Entry 5GRL (X-ray diffraction, 2.79 A resolution); this record covers chains A and B.

== Chain A ==
Name: Isocitrate dehydrogenase [NAD] subunit alpha, mitochondrial
Source organism: Homo sapiens
Notes: EC 1.1.1.41
UniProtKB: P50213 (IDH3A_HUMAN); residues 1-339 here correspond to UniProt positions 28-366 (UniProt number = residue number + 27)
Sequence (339 residues; row label = number of the first residue in the row):
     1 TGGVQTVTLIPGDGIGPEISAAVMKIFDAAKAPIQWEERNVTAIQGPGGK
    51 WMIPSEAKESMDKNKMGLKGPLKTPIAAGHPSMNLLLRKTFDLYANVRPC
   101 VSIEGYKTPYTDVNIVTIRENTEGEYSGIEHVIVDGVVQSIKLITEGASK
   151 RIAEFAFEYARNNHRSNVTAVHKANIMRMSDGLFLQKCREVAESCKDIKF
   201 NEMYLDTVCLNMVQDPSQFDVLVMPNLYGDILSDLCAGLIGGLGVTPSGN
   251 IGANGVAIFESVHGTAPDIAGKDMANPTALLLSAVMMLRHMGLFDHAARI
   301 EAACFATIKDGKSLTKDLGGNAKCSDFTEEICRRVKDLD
Not modelled in the structure: 1-3, 46-50, 75-80, 318, 339
UniProt features mapped onto this chain:
  - binding site (substrate): Arg88, Arg98, Arg119
  - binding site (Mg(2+)): Asp206, Asp230, Asp234
  - site (Critical for catalysis): Tyr126, Lys173
  - modified residue: Lys50 (N6-succinyllysine), Thr74 (Phosphothreonine), Lys196 (N6-acetyllysine), Lys316 (N6-acetyllysine), Lys323 (N6-succinyllysine)
Ion coordination: Mg2+: Asp230, Asp234 (shared with Asp215(B) of chain B)
Residues lining bound ligands:
  - ADP (adenosine-5'-diphosphate): Tyr204, Thr207, Leu210
  - isocitric acid (ICT): Lys173, Asn175, Ile176, Asp206
From the paper describing this entry:
  - binding site for isocitric acid: Lys173, Asn175
  - mutagenesis - E125A: unchanged catalytic activity
  - mutagenesis - D181A: abolished catalytic activity
  - mutagenesis - K142A: decreased catalytic activity on CIT and ADP

== Chain B ==
Name: Isocitrate dehydrogenase [NAD] subunit gamma, mitochondrial
Source organism: Homo sapiens
Notes: EC 1.1.1.41
UniProtKB: P51553 (IDH3G_HUMAN); residues 1-354 here correspond to UniProt positions 40-393 (UniProt number = residue number + 39)
Sequence (354 residues; row label = number of the first residue in the row):
     1 FSEQTIPPSAKYGGRHTVTMIPGDGIGPELMLHVKSVFRHACVPVDFEEV
    51 HVSSNADEEDIRNAIMAIRRNRVALKGNIETNHNLPPSHKSRNNILRTSL
   101 DLYANVIHCKSLPGVVTRHKDIDILIVRENTEGEYSSLEHESVAGVVESL
   151 KIITKAKSLRIAEYAFKLAQESGRKKVTAVHKANIMKLGDGLFLQCCREV
   201 AARYPQITFENMIVDNTTMQLVSRPQQFDVMVMPNLYGNIVNNVCAGLVG
   251 GPGLVAGANYGHVYAVFETATRNTGKSIANKNIANPTATLLASCMMLDHL
   301 KLHSYATSIRKAVLASMDNENMHTPDIGGQGTTSEAIQDVIRHIRVINGR
   351 AVEA
Not modelled in the structure: 1-14, 350-354
UniProt features mapped onto this chain:
  - binding site (citrate): Thr81, Asn94
  - binding site (substrate): Arg97, Arg128, Asp215
  - binding site (Mn(2+)): Asp215
  - binding site (ADP): Asn273, Thr274, Asn285
Ion coordination: Mg2+ site 1: Asn78, Arg272 (together with ADP, isocitric acid); Mg2+ site 2: Asp215 (shared with Asp230(A), Asp234(A) of chain A)
Residues lining bound ligands:
  - ADP (adenosine-5'-diphosphate): Ile26, Asn78, Pro252, Gly253, Arg272, Asn273, Thr274, Gly275, Lys276, Ser277, Ile278, Ala284, Asn285, Asp326
  - isocitric acid (ICT): Asn78, Thr81, Ser91, Asn93, Asn94, Arg97, Arg128, Tyr135, Asn239, Arg272
From the paper describing this entry:
  - binding site for isocitric acid: Asn78, Ser91, Asn93, Arg97, Arg128, Tyr135, Arg272
  - mutagenesis - N78A, S91A, E134A: unchanged catalytic activity
  - mutagenesis - N273A, T274A: decreased catalytic activity on ADP
  - mutagenesis - K276A (5.4-fold): unchanged catalytic activity on ADP
  - mutagenesis - N285A: abolished catalytic activity on ADP
  - mutagenesis - K151A, D190A, Y237F: decreased catalytic activity on CIT and ADP

== Interface between chain A and chain B ==
Pairs across the interface (107; chain A residue first):
  Pro109(A) - Arg118(B)  hydrogen bond (backbone-side chain)
  Tyr110(A) - Arg118(B)
  Tyr110(A) - His119(B)  hydrogen bond
  Tyr110(A) - Val222(B)
  Tyr110(A) - Leu248(B)
  Glu125(A) - Met186(B)
  Tyr126(A) - Lys182(B)
  Tyr126(A) - Ile185(B)  hydrophobic
  Glu130(A) - Met186(B)
  Glu130(A) - Lys187(B)  hydrogen bond (side chain-backbone)
  Glu130(A) - Leu188(B)  hydrogen bond (side chain-backbone)
  Glu130(A) - Gly189(B)  hydrogen bond (side chain-backbone)
  Gly136(A) - Thr154(B)
  Gly136(A) - Lys155(B)  hydrogen bond (backbone-backbone)
  Val137(A) - Ile153(B)
  Val137(A) - Thr154(B)
  Val138(A) - Lys151(B)
  Val138(A) - Ile152(B)
  Val138(A) - Ile153(B)  hydrogen bond (backbone-backbone)
  Val138(A) - Leu188(B)  hydrophobic
  Val138(A) - Gly189(B)
  Val138(A) - Leu192(B)  hydrophobic
  Gln139(A) - Leu150(B)
  Gln139(A) - Lys151(B)
  Gln139(A) - Ile152(B)
  Ser140(A) - Ser149(B)
  Ser140(A) - Leu150(B)
  Ser140(A) - Lys151(B)  hydrogen bond (backbone-backbone)
  Ser140(A) - Met186(B)
  Ser140(A) - Gly189(B)
  Ile141(A) - Glu148(B)
  Ile141(A) - Ser149(B)
  Ile141(A) - Leu150(B)  hydrophobic
  Lys142(A) - Val147(B)
  Lys142(A) - Glu148(B)
  Lys142(A) - Ser149(B)  hydrogen bond (backbone-backbone)
  Leu143(A) - Val146(B)  hydrophobic
  Leu143(A) - Val147(B)
  Ile144(A) - Val146(B)
  Ile144(A) - Val147(B)  hydrogen bond (backbone-backbone)
  Thr145(A) - Gly145(B)
  Glu146(A) - Gly145(B)  hydrogen bond (backbone-backbone)
  His172(A) - His83(B)
  Lys173(A) - Tyr135(B)
  Lys173(A) - Leu236(B)
  Lys173(A) - Asn239(B)  hydrogen bond
  Ala174(A) - His83(B)
  Asn175(A) - Thr81(B)
  Asn175(A) - His83(B)
  Ile176(A) - Glu134(B)
  Ile176(A) - Tyr135(B)  hydrophobic
  Met177(A) - Glu134(B)
  Met177(A) - Glu139(B)
  Met177(A) - Ser149(B)
  Arg178(A) - Thr81(B)
  Arg178(A) - His83(B)
  Arg178(A) - Leu85(B)  hydrogen bond (side chain-backbone)
  Arg178(A) - Pro86(B)  hydrogen bond (side chain-backbone)
  Arg178(A) - Pro87(B)
  Arg178(A) - His89(B)  hydrogen bond (side chain-backbone)
  Arg178(A) - Glu139(B)  hydrogen bond (backbone-side chain)
  Met179(A) - Glu139(B)  hydrogen bond (backbone-side chain)
  Met179(A) - His140(B)
  Met179(A) - Glu141(B)
  Met179(A) - Val147(B)  hydrophobic
  Ser180(A) - Glu139(B)  hydrogen bond
  Ser180(A) - Val147(B)
  Ser180(A) - Ser149(B)
  Leu183(A) - Val147(B)  hydrophobic
  Leu185(A) - His83(B)
  Arg189(A) - Asn84(B)  hydrogen bond
  Glu202(A) - His83(B)  salt bridge
  Tyr204(A) - Thr81(B)  hydrogen bond (side chain-backbone)
  Tyr204(A) - His83(B)  hydrogen bond
  Leu205(A) - Ile240(B)  hydrophobic
  Asp206(A) - Asn239(B)  hydrogen bond
  Asp206(A) - Asn243(B)
  Cys209(A) - Ile240(B)  hydrophobic
  Cys209(A) - Val244(B)  hydrophobic
  Leu210(A) - Asn243(B)
  Leu210(A) - Gly247(B)
  Leu210(A) - Thr271(B)
  Val213(A) - Arg118(B)
  Val213(A) - Val222(B)  hydrophobic
  Val213(A) - Val244(B)
  Val213(A) - Gly247(B)
  Val213(A) - Leu248(B)
  Gln214(A) - Arg118(B)  hydrogen bond (backbone-side chain)
  Gln214(A) - Gly247(B)
  Gln214(A) - Gly250(B)
  Gln214(A) - Gly251(B)
  Gln214(A) - Pro252(B)
  Leu227(A) - Leu236(B)  hydrophobic
  Asp230(A) - Lys182(B)  salt bridge
  Asp230(A) - Asp215(B)
  Ile231(A) - Val214(B)  hydrophobic
  Ile231(A) - Asp215(B)
  Ile231(A) - Thr218(B)
  Ile231(A) - Ile240(B)  hydrophobic
  Asp234(A) - Asp215(B)
  Asp234(A) - Met219(B)
  Leu235(A) - Thr218(B)
  Leu235(A) - Val222(B)  hydrophobic
  Gly238(A) - Met219(B)
  Gly238(A) - Val222(B)
  Leu239(A) - Val222(B)  hydrophobic
  Leu243(A) - Met219(B)  hydrophobic
Also at the interface, not in a pair above, chain A (50 interface residues in all): Asp112, Val132, Thr207, Asp215, Pro216, Tyr228
Also at the interface, not in a pair above, chain B (58 interface residues in all): Asn82, Ser91, Asn94, Ser137, Asn216, Ser223, Tyr237, Ala246, Asn273, Asp326

== Overview ==
The interface between chain A and chain B involves 50 residues on one side and 58 on the other; the contacts
include 23 hydrogen bonds and 2 salt bridges. Among the polar pairs are Glu202(A)-His83(B),
Asp230(A)-Lys182(B) and Pro109(A)-Arg118(B). From the paper: a binding site for isocitric acid at Lys173(A),
Asn175(A) and Asn78(B) among others; K151A, D190A and Y237F of chain B reduce catalytic activity on CIT and
ADP; 13 substitutions were tested in all.
Chain A is Isocitrate dehydrogenase [NAD] subunit alpha, mitochondrial and chain B is Isocitrate dehydrogenase
[NAD] subunit gamma, mitochondrial, both from Homo sapiens; the structure, Crystal structure of the alpha
gamma heterodimer of human IDH3 in complex with Mg(2+), isocitrate and ..., was determined by X-ray
diffraction, deposited together with 5GRE, 5GRF, 5GRH and 5GRI.
